PDB entry 9RGB | electron microscopy, 3.20 A resolution | chains A and E of the 9 polymer chains in the assembly

== Chain A ==
Name: Siderophore export accessory protein MmpS5
Source organism: Mycobacterium tuberculosis
Reference sequence: P9WJS7 (MMPS5_MYCTU); residues 2-142 here = UniProt positions 2-142
Amino-acid sequence (143 residues; each row starts with the number of its first residue; numbering starts at 0):
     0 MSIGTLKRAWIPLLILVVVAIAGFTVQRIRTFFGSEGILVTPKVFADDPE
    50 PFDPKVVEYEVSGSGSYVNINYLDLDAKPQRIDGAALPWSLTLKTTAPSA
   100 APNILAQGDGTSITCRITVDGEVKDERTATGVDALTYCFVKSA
Unresolved in the structure: 0, 32-142
Differences from the reference sequence: initiating methionine (0); expression tag (1)
Small-molecule neighbours: L9Q ((1S)-2-{[(S)-(2-aminoethoxy)(hydroxy)phosphoryl]oxy}-1-[(octadecanoyloxy)methyl]ethyl (9Z)-octadec-9-enoate): Lys6, Trp9, Leu13
From the paper describing this entry:
  - binding site for L9Q: Trp9
  - mutagenesis - C137S: abolished growth
  - mutagenesis - K54A, K140A: decreased growth with Siderophore exporter MmpL5, Green fluorescent protein (chain E)

== Chain E ==
Name: Siderophore exporter MmpL5, Green fluorescent protein
Source organism: Mycobacterium tuberculosis
Reference sequence: chimeric construct of P9WJV1, P42212: residues 1-493 from P9WJV1 (MMPL5_MYCTU) positions 1-493 (same numbers); residues 688-964 from P9WJV1 (MMPL5_MYCTU) positions 688-964 (same numbers); residues 976-1212 from P42212 positions 2-238 (UniProt number = residue number - 974)
Amino-acid sequence (1028 residues; numbered 1 to 1222; 194 numbers in that range are skipped by the numbering (no residue carries them; nothing is unmodelled there); the number before each row is that of its first residue):
     1 MIVQRTAAPTGSVPPDRHAARPFIPRMIRTFAVPIILGWLVTIAVLNVTV
    51 PQLETVGQIQAVSMSPDAAPSMISMKHIGKVFEEGDSDSAAMIVLEGQRP
   101 LGDAAHAFYDQMIGRLQADTTHVQSLQDFWGDPLTATGAQSSDGKAAYVQ
   151 VKLAGNQGESLANESVEAVKTIVERLAPPPGVKVYVTGSAALVADQQQAG
   201 DRSLQVIEAVTFTVIIVMLLLVYRSIITSAIMLTMVVLGLLATRGGVAFL
   251 GFHRIIGLSTFATNLLVVLAIAAATDYAIFLIGRYQEARGLGQDRESAYY
   301 TMFGGTAHVVLGSGLTIAGATFCLSFTRLPYFQTLGVPLAIGMVIVVAAA
   351 LTLGPAIIAVTSRFGKLLEPKRMARVRGWRKVGAAIVRWPGPILVGAVAL
   401 ALVGLLTLPGYRTNYNDRNYLPADLPANEGYAAAERHFSQARMNPEVLMV
   451 ESDHDMRNSADFLVINKIAKAIFAVEGISRVQAITRPDGKPIE
   688 SFYLPPEVFDNPDFQRGLEQFLSPDGHAVRFIISHEGDPMSQAGIARIAK
   738 IKTAAKEAIKGTPLEGSAIYLGGTAAMFKDLSDGNTYDLMIAGISALCLI
   788 FIIMLITTRSVVAAAVIVGTVVLSLGASFGLSVLIWQHILGIELHWLVLA
   838 MAVIILLAVGADYNLLLVARLKEEIHAGINTGIIRAMGGSGSVVTAAGLV
   888 FAFTMMSFAVSELTVMAQVGTTIGMGLLFDTLIVRSFMTPSIAALLGKWF
   938 WWPQVVRQRPIPQPWPSPASARTFALVALEVLFQGPQFSKGEELFTGVVP
   988 ILVELDGDVNGHKFSVSGEGEGDATYGKLTLKFICTTGKLPVPWPTLVTT
  1038 LTYGVQCFSRYPDHMKRHDFFKSAMPEGYVQERTISFKDDGNYKTRAEVK
  1088 FEGDTLVNRIELKGIDFKEDGNILGHKLEYNYNSHNVYITADKQKNGIKA
  1138 NFKIRHNIEDGSVQLADHYQQNTPIGDGPVLLPDNHYLSTQSALSKDPNE
  1188 KRDHMVLLEFVTAAGITHGMDELYKTSDYKDDDDK
Unresolved in the structure: 1-19, 953-1222
Differences from the reference sequence: linker (965-975); conflict Leu1038 (Phe64 in P42212), Thr1039 (Ser65 in P42212), Arg1054 (Gln80 in P42212), Ser1073 (Phe99 in P42212), Thr1127 (Met153 in P42212), Ala1137 (Val163 in P42212); expression tag (1213-1222)
Small-molecule neighbours: L9Q ((1S)-2-{[(S)-(2-aminoethoxy)(hydroxy)phosphoryl]oxy}-1-[(octadecanoyloxy)methyl]ethyl (9Z)-octadec-9-enoate): Phe788, Val798, Trp939, Pro940, Val942
Curated features (UniProtKB/Swiss-Prot):
  - modified residue: Tyr1040 (Z: -2,3-didehydrotyrosine)
From the paper describing this entry:
  - mutagenesis - Q196M (4-fold), N444K (4-fold): decreased growth in response to bedaquiline
  - mutagenesis - V193D, Q196M, Y331D: unchanged growth in response to clofazimine
  - mutagenesis - Q196M (2-fold): increased growth in response to PBTZ-169
  - mutagenesis - V193D (8-fold), Y331D/N444K (2-fold), Y331D (8-fold), V902A (2-fold): increased growth in response to bedaquiline
  - mutagenesis - V193D, Y331D: unchanged expression
  - mutagenesis - V193D: decreased growth in response to PBTZ-169
  - mutagenesis - V193D (4-fold): increased growth in response to TBAJ-587
  - mutagenesis - V193D (4-fold): increased growth in response to TBAJ-876
  - mutagenesis - Y331N: unchanged growth in response to bedaquiline

== How chain A and chain E interact ==
Contacting residue pairs (14):
  Trp9(A) with Pro940(E), hydrophobic
  Ile10(A) with Arg796(E)
  Leu13(A) with Leu792(E), hydrophobic
  Ile14(A) with Leu792(E), hydrophobic; Ile793(E), hydrophobic
  Val18(A) with Ile789(E), hydrophobic
  Ala21(A) with Cys785(E), hydrophobic
  Thr24(A) with Ile781(E)
  Val25(A) with Ser782(E)
  Ile28(A) with Ile778(E), hydrophobic; Ile781(E), hydrophobic
  Arg29(A) with Phe326(E), hydrogen bond (side chain-backbone); Arg328(E), hydrogen bond (backbone-side chain); Ile778(E)
Other interface residues (no listed pair), chain A (12 interface residues in all): Val17, Phe31
Other interface residues (no listed pair), chain E (15 interface residues in all): Thr327, Tyr774, Phe788, Gln941

== In short ==
12 residues of chain A face 15 of chain E across their interface, with 2 hydrogen bonds. Polar contacts
include Arg29(A)-Phe326(E) and Arg29(A)-Arg328(E). From the paper: a binding site for L9Q at Trp9(A); V193D,
Y331D/N444K and Y331D of chain E, among others, increase growth in response to bedaquiline; 10 substitutions
were tested in all.
Chain A is Siderophore export accessory protein MmpS5 and chain E is Siderophore exporter MmpL5, Green
fluorescent protein, both from Mycobacterium tuberculosis; the structure, M.tuberculosis MmpS5L5-acpM complex,
was determined by electron microscopy (same publication as 9RFU).
